8GAM - chains G and L of the 15 polymer chains in the assembly; structure by electron microscopy, 3.46 A resolution.

== Chain G ==
Protein: Phage associated protein
From: Neisseria lactamica
UniProtKB: A0A378VF47 (A0A378VF47_NEILA); numbering as in UniProt (aligned over 1-582)
Amino-acid sequence (582 residues; each row starts with the number of its first residue):
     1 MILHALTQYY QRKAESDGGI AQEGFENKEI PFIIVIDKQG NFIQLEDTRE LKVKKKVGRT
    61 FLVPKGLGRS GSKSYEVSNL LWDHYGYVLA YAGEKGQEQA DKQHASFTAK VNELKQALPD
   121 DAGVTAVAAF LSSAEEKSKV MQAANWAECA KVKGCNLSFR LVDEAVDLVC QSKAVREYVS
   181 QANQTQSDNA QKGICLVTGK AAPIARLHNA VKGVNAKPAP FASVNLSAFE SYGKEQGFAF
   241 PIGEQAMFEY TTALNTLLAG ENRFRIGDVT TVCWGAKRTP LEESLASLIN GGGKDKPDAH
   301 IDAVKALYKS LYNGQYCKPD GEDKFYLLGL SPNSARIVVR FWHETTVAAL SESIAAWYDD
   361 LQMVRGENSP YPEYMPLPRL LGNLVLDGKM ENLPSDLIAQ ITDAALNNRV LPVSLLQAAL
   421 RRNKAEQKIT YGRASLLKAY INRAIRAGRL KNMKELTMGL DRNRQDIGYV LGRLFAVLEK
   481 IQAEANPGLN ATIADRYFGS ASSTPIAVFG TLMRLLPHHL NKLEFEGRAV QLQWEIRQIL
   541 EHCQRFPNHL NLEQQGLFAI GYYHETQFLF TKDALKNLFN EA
Disordered / not traced: 279-298, 346-582
Sequence notes: conflict Ala-190 (Val in A0A378VF47), Ala-239 (Ile in A0A378VF47), Ile-242 (Val in A0A378VF47), Gly-260 (Ser in A0A378VF47), Thr-271 (Ala in A0A378VF47), Leu-288 (Met in A0A378VF47), Ala-299 (Glu in A0A378VF47), Ala-306 (Thr in A0A378VF47), Cys-317 (Gln in A0A378VF47), Glu-322 (Lys in A0A378VF47), Asp-323 (Glu in A0A378VF47)
Reported in the primary citation:
  - binding site for the 13-nt DNA strand: Arg-69, Ser-70 to Ser-72, Lys-95

== Chain L ==
Molecule: Target strand DNA
Sequence (25 nucleotides; row label = number of the first residue in the row):
    34 GCAAGCTGAC CCTGAAGTTC ATCTG

== Interface between chain G and chain L ==
Residue-residue contacts (22; chain G residue first):
  Ser-70(G) with DA48(L), hydrogen bond to the base; DA49(L), sugar contact
  Gly-71(G) with DA48(L), base contact; DA49(L), base contact; DG50(L), sugar contact
  Ser-72(G) with DG50(L), base contact; DT51(L), hydrogen bond to the sugar
  Lys-73(G) with DT51(L), phosphate contact
  Leu-207(G) with DA49(L), phosphate contact; DG50(L), phosphate contact
  Lys-217(G) with DG47(L), base contact
  Pro-220(G) with DA48(L), sugar contact
  Ser-223(G) with DA48(L), hydrogen bond to the phosphate; DA49(L), hydrogen bond to the phosphate
  Val-224(G) with DA49(L), phosphate contact
  Asn-225(G) with DA48(L), sugar contact; DA49(L), hydrogen bond to the phosphate
  Gln-236(G) with DA49(L), hydrogen bond to the phosphate
  Ser-334(G) with DG47(L), hydrogen bond to the phosphate
  Ala-335(G) with DG47(L), base contact
  Arg-336(G) with DG47(L), phosphate contact; DA48(L), phosphate contact
Also at the interface, not in a pair above, chain G (18 interface residues in all): Arg-69, His-208, Phe-229, Asn-333
Also at the interface, not in a pair above, chain L (6 interface residues in all): DT46

== Summary ==
Chain G and chain L form an interface of 18 and 6 residues respectively, with 7 hydrogen bonds. Polar pairs
include Ser-70(G)/DA48(L), Ser-72(G)/DT51(L) and Ser-223(G)/DA48(L). The paper reports a binding site for the
13-nt DNA strand at Arg-69(G), Ser-70(G) and Lys-95(G).
Chain G is Phage associated protein (Neisseria lactamica) and chain L is Target strand DNA; the structure,
Exploiting Activation and Inactivation Mechanisms in Type I-C CRISPR-Cas3 for Genome Editing Applications, was
determined by electron microscopy together with 8G9S, 8G9T, 8G9U, 8GAF and 8GAN from the same study.
